PDB entry 8AP7 | electron microscopy, 2.70 A resolution | chains A and C of the 30 polymer chains in the assembly

[Chain A]
Name: ATP synthase subunit a
From: Trypanosoma brucei brucei
Reference sequence: P24499 (ATP6_TRYBB); the construct has insertions or renumbered stretches relative to UniProt, so the offset changes along the chain: 1-22 = UniProt 1-22; 24-179 = UniProt 23-178; 181-231 = UniProt 179-229
Chain sequence (231 residues; each row starts with the number of its first residue):
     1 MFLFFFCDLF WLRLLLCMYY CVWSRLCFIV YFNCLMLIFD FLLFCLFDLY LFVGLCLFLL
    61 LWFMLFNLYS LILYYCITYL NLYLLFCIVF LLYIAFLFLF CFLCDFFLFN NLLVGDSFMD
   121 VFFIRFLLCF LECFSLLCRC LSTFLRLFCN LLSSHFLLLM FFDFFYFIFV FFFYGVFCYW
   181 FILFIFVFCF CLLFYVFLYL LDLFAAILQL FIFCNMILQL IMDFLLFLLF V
Differences from the reference sequence: insertion (23, 180)
Ligand contacts:
  - 1,2-diacyl-sn-glycero-3-phosphocholine (PC1), molecule 1: Leu15, Tyr19, Leu68, Tyr69, Leu71, Ile72, Leu73, Tyr74, Tyr166, Tyr195, Tyr199, Leu203
  - 1,2-diacyl-sn-glycero-3-phosphocholine (PC1), molecule 2: Tyr83, Phe86, Cys87, Phe90
What the authors report for this chain:
  - catalytic residues: Arg146, Asp202
  - catalytic residues: His155 (proposed by the authors, not directly observed)

[Chain C]
Name: subunit-8
From: Trypanosoma brucei brucei
Reference sequence: Q585K5 (Q585K5_TRYB2); numbering as in UniProt (aligned over 1-114)
Chain sequence (114 residues; each row starts with the number of its first residue):
     1 MLRRLGANVS NMARPMNKYA VTVSPRRHLE PMSTWYLASW AMVWYYAFFF WMPMVWTDIM
    61 VPSFVYNKLP VIHFLQEKRA EQKLRRVLDE TYTEWTEELD QAHVTDAITR SLNI
Unresolved in the structure: 1-28, 93-114

[How chain A and chain C interact]
Pairs across the interface (58):
  Met1(A) - Trp35(C)  hydrophobic
  Met1(A) - Ser39(C)
  Phe2(A) - Ser39(C)
  Leu3(A) - Tyr36(C)  hydrophobic
  Leu3(A) - Ser39(C)  hydrogen bond (backbone-side chain)
  Phe5(A) - Ser39(C)
  Phe5(A) - Trp40(C)
  Phe5(A) - Val43(C)  hydrophobic
  Cys7(A) - Val43(C)  hydrophobic
  Arg13(A) - Trp51(C)
  Leu16(A) - Trp51(C)  hydrophobic
  Tyr20(A) - Asp58(C)
  Tyr20(A) - Ile59(C)  hydrophobic
  Trp23(A) - Pro62(C)
  Trp23(A) - Val65(C)  hydrophobic
  Trp23(A) - Tyr66(C)  hydrophobic
  Ser24(A) - Ser63(C)  hydrogen bond (backbone-side chain)
  Ser24(A) - Tyr66(C)
  Arg25(A) - Tyr66(C)
  Arg25(A) - Asn67(C)  hydrogen bond
  Leu26(A) - Asn67(C)  hydrogen bond (backbone-side chain)
  Gly54(A) - Trp56(C)
  Gly54(A) - Met60(C)
  Leu55(A) - Phe48(C)  hydrophobic
  Leu55(A) - Met52(C)  hydrophobic
  Leu57(A) - Met60(C)  hydrophobic
  Leu57(A) - Phe64(C)  hydrophobic
  Phe58(A) - Ala47(C)
  Phe58(A) - Trp51(C)  hydrophobic
  Phe58(A) - Met52(C)  hydrophobic
  Phe58(A) - Met60(C)
  Leu59(A) - Trp44(C)  hydrophobic
  Leu61(A) - Val55(C)  hydrophobic
  Trp62(A) - Trp44(C)  hydrophobic
  Trp62(A) - Ala47(C)
  Trp62(A) - Trp51(C)
  Leu65(A) - Trp51(C)  hydrophobic
  Thr78(A) - Trp40(C)  hydrogen bond (backbone-side chain)
  Leu80(A) - Pro31(C)
  Leu80(A) - Trp40(C)
  Asn81(A) - Glu30(C)
  Asn81(A) - Pro31(C)
  Asn81(A) - Ser33(C)
  Asn81(A) - Leu37(C)
  Asn81(A) - Trp40(C)
  Leu82(A) - Pro31(C)  hydrogen bond (backbone-backbone)
  Tyr83(A) - Met32(C)
  Tyr83(A) - Ser33(C)
  Tyr83(A) - Thr34(C)
  Tyr83(A) - Leu37(C)  hydrophobic
  Leu84(A) - Leu37(C)
  Leu84(A) - Trp40(C)
  Leu84(A) - Ala41(C)  hydrophobic
  Leu84(A) - Trp44(C)  hydrophobic
  Cys87(A) - Tyr45(C)
  Ile88(A) - Trp44(C)
  Phe148(A) - Pro31(C)  hydrophobic
  Phe148(A) - Met32(C)  hydrophobic
Interface residues without a listed pair, chain A (36 interface residues in all): Cys27, Ile29, Leu35, Tyr79, Leu91, Leu152, Phe156
Interface residues without a listed pair, chain C (30 interface residues in all): Leu29

[Summary]
Chain A and chain C form an interface of 36 and 30 residues respectively; the contacts include 6 hydrogen
bonds. Among the polar pairs are Leu3(A)-Ser39(C), Ser24(A)-Ser63(C) and Arg25(A)-Asn67(C). Chain A binds
1,2-diacyl-sn-glycero-3-phosphocholine. From the paper: catalytic residues Arg146(A), Asp202(A) and His155(A).
Chain A is ATP synthase subunit a and chain C is subunit-8, both from Trypanosoma brucei brucei; the
structure, membrane region of the Trypanosoma brucei mitochondrial ATP synthase dimer, was determined by
electron microscopy together with 8AP6, 8AP8, 8AP9, 8APA, 8APB, 8APC and 7 further entries from the same
study.
